7ZJL - chains B and i of the 9 polymer chains in the assembly; structure by electron microscopy, 2.60 A resolution.

[Chain B]
Molecule: Spike glycoprotein
Organism: Severe acute respiratory syndrome coronavirus 2
Reference sequence: P0DTC2 (SPIKE_SARS2); aligned to UniProt positions 15-1144 over residues 17-1146 (the alignment contains insertions or deletions, so no single offset holds)
Sequence (1130 residues; numbered 17 to 1146; the number before each row is that of its first residue):
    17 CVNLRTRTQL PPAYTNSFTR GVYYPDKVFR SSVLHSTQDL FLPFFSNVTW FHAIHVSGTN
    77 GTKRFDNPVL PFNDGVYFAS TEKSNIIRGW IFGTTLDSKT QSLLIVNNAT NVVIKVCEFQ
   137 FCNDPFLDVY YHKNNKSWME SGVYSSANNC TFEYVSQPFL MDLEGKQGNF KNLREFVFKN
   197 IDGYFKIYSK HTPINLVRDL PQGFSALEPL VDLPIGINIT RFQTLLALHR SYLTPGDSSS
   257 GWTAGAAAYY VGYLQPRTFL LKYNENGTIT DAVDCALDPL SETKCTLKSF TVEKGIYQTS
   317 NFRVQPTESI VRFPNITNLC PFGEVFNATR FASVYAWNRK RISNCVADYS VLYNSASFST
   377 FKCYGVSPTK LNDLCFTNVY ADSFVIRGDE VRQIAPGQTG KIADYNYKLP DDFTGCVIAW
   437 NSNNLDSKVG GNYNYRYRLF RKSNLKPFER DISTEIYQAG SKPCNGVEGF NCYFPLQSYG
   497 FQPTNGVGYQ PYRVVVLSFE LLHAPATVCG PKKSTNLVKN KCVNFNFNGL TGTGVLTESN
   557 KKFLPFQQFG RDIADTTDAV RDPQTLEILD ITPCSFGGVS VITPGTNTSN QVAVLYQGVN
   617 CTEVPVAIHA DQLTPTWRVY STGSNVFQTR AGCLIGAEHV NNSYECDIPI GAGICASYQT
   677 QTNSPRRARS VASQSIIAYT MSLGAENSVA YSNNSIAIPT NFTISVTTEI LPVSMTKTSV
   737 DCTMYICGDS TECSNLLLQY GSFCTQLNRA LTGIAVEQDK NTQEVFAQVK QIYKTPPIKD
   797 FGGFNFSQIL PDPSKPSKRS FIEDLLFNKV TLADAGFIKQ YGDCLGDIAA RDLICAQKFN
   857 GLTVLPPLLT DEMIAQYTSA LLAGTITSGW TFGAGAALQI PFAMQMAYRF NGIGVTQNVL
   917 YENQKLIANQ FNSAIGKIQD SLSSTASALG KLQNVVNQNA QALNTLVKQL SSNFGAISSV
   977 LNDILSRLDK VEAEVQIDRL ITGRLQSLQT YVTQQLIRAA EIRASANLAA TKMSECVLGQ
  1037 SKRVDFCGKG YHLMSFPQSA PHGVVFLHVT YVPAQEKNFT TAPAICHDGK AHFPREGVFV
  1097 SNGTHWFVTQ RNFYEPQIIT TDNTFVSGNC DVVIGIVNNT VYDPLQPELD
Unresolved in the structure: 624-639, 677-688, 829-853
Construct notes: variant Arg21 (Thr19 in P0DTC2), Asp144 (Gly142 in P0DTC2), Gly158 (Arg in P0DTC2), Arg452 (Leu in P0DTC2), Lys478 (Thr in P0DTC2), Gly614 (Asp in P0DTC2), Asn950 (Asp in P0DTC2)
Swiss-Prot annotation at these positions:
  - glycosylation: Asn19 (N-linked (GlcNAc...) (complex) asparagine), Asn63 (N-linked (GlcNAc...) (hybrid) asparagine), Asn76 (N-linked (GlcNAc...) (complex) asparagine), Asn124 (N-linked (GlcNAc...) (hybrid) asparagine), Asn151 (N-linked (GlcNAc...) (complex) asparagine), Thr678 (O-linked (GlcNAc...) threonine)
Disulfides: Cys17-Cys138, Cys133-Cys166, Cys291-Cys301, Cys336-Cys361, Cys379-Cys432, Cys391-Cys525, Cys480-Cys488, Cys538-Cys590, Cys617-Cys649, Cys662-Cys671, Cys738-Cys760, Cys743-Cys749, Cys1032-Cys1043, Cys1082-Cys1126

[Chain i]
Molecule: REGN10987 Fab homologue (Light chain)
Organism: Homo sapiens
Notes: antibody fragment or engineered binder
Sequence (218 residues; each row starts with the number of its first residue):
     1 QSALTQPASV SGSPGQSITI SCTGTSSDVG GYNYVSWYQQ HPGKAPKLMI YDVSKRPSGV
    61 SNRFSGSKSG NTASLTISGL QSEDEADYYC NSLTSISTWV FGGGTKLTVL GRTVAAPSVF
   121 IFPPSDEQLK SGTASVVCLL NNFYPREAKV QWKVDNALQS GNSQESVTEQ DSKDSTYSLS
   181 STLTLSKADY EKHKVYACEV THQGLSSPVT KSFNRGEC
Disulfides: Cys22-Cys90, Cys138-Cys198

[Interface between chain B and chain i]
Residue-residue contacts (12):
  Asn439(B) - Tyr34(i)
  Asn440(B) - Asp52(i)  hydrogen bond
  Val445(B) - Ile96(i)
  Val445(B) - Trp99(i)  hydrophobic
  Gln498(B) - Ile96(i)
  Pro499(B) - Tyr34(i)
  Pro499(B) - Ile96(i)
  Thr500(B) - Tyr32(i)  hydrogen bond (backbone-side chain)
  Thr500(B) - Tyr34(i)  hydrogen bond (backbone-side chain)
  Thr500(B) - Leu93(i)
  Thr500(B) - Ile96(i)
  Gln506(B) - Tyr34(i)
Other interface residues (no listed pair), chain i (9 interface residues in all): Tyr51, Lys55, Ser95

[Summary]
The interface between chain B and chain i involves 7 residues on one side and 9 on the other; the contacts
include 3 hydrogen bonds. Among the polar pairs are Asn440(B)-Asp52(i), Thr500(B)-Tyr32(i) and
Thr500(B)-Tyr34(i).
Chain B is Spike glycoprotein (Severe acute respiratory syndrome coronavirus 2) and chain i is REGN10987 Fab
homologue (Light chain) (Homo sapiens); the structure, Delta SARS-CoV-2 spike protein in complex with
REGN10987 Fab homologue, was determined by electron microscopy.
